Entry 9LNW (X-ray diffraction, 2.55 A resolution); this record covers chains A and B of the 6 polymer chains in the assembly.

[Chain A]
Name: Detyrosinated tubulin alpha-1B chain
Source organism: Sus scrofa
UniProtKB: Q2XVP4 (TBA1B_PIG); residue numbers follow UniProt; this construct covers 1-450
Sequence (450 residues; each row starts with the number of its first residue):
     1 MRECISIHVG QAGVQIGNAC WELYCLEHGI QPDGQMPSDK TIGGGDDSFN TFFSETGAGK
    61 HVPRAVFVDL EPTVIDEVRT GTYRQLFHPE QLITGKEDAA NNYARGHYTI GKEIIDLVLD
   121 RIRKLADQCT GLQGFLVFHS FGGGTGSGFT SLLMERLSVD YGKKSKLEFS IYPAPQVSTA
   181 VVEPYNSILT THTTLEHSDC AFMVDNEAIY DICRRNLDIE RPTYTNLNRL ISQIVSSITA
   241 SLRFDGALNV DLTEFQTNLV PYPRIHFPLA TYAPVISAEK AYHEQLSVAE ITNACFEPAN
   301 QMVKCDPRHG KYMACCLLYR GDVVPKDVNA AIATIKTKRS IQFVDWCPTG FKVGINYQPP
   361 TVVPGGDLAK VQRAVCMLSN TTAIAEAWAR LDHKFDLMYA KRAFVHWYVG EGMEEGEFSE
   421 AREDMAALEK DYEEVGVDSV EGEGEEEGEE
Unresolved in the structure: 440-450
Metal / ion sites: Ca2+: Asp39, Thr41, Gly44, Asp47, Asn50, Glu55
Ligand contacts: GTP (guanosine-5'-triphosphate): Gly10, Gln11, Ala12, Gln15, Ile16, Asp69, Asp98, Ala99, Ala100, Asn101, Ser140, Gly142, Gly143, Gly144, Thr145, Gly146, Ile171, Val177, Ser178, Thr179, Glu183, Asn206, Tyr224, Leu227, Asn228, Ile231

[Chain B]
Name: Tubulin beta chain
Source organism: Sus scrofa
UniProtKB: A0A8D1UIR5 (A0A8D1UIR5_PIG); the author numbering skips numbers that UniProt does not, so the offset changes along the chain: 1-42 = UniProt 1-42; 45-360 = UniProt 43-358; 369-455 = UniProt 359-445
Sequence (445 residues; each row starts with the number of its first residue; note: 10 numbers in that range are skipped by the numbering (no residue carries them; nothing is unmodelled there)):
     1 MREIVHIQAG QCGNQIGAKF WEVISDEHGI DPTGSYHGDS DL
    45 QLERINVYYN EATGNKYVPR AILVDLEPGT MDSVRSGPFG QIFRPDNFVF GQSGAGNNWA
   105 KGHYTEGAEL VDSVLDVVRK ESESCDCLQG FQLTHSLGGG TGSGMGTLLI SKIREEYPDR
   165 IMNTFSVMPS PKVSDTVVEP YNATLSVHQL VENTDETYCI DNEALYDICF RTLKLTTPTY
   225 GDLNHLVSAT MSGVTTCLRF PGQLNADLRK LAVNMVPFPR LHFFMPGFAP LTSRGSQQYR
   285 ALTVPELTQQ MFDSKNMMAA CDPRHGRYLT VAAIFRGRMS MKEVDEQMLN VQNKNSSYFV
   345 EWIPNNVKTA VCDIPP
   369 RGLKMSATFI GNSTAIQELF KRISEQFTAM FRRKAFLHWY TGEGMDEMEF TEAESNMNDL
   429 VSEYQQYQDA TADEQGEFEE EEGEDEA
Unresolved in the structure: 439-455
Ligand contacts:
  - 10'-bromovinblastine (A1EPS): Pro175, Lys176, Val177, Ser178, Asp179, Tyr210, Phe214, Thr220, Thr221, Pro222, Thr223, Tyr224, Leu227
  - GDP (guanosine-5'-diphosphate): Gly10, Gln11, Cys12, Gln15, Ile16, Asp69, Asn101, Ser140, Gly142, Gly143, Gly144, Thr145, Gly146, Ser147, Val171, Pro173, Val177, Ser178, Glu183, Asn206, Leu209, Tyr224, Leu227, Asn228

[How chain A and chain B interact]
Contacting residue pairs - 51 pairs, chain A then chain B:
  Gln11(A) - Gln247(B)  hydrogen bond
  Glu97(A) - Arg2(B)  salt bridge
  Glu97(A) - Cys131(B)
  Glu97(A) - Arg164(B)  salt bridge
  Asp98(A) - Lys254(B)  salt bridge
  Ala100(A) - Arg253(B)
  Ala100(A) - Lys254(B)
  Ala100(A) - Val257(B)
  Asn101(A) - Lys254(B)
  Arg105(A) - Arg253(B)
  Pro175(A) - Asn349(B)
  Ser178(A) - Lys352(B)  hydrogen bond
  Thr179(A) - Gln247(B)
  Thr179(A) - Leu248(B)
  Thr179(A) - Asn258(B)  hydrogen bond (backbone-side chain)
  Ala180(A) - Asn258(B)
  Ala180(A) - Lys352(B)
  Val181(A) - Asn258(B)  hydrogen bond (backbone-side chain)
  Val181(A) - Ile347(B)  hydrophobic
  Val181(A) - Pro348(B)
  Val181(A) - Lys352(B)
  Val182(A) - Val257(B)  hydrophobic
  Glu220(A) - Lys326(B)  salt bridge
  Arg221(A) - Met325(B)
  Arg221(A) - Asp329(B)  salt bridge
  Tyr224(A) - Gln247(B)
  Lys394(A) - Pro348(B)
  Lys394(A) - Asn349(B)
  Leu397(A) - Glu345(B)
  Leu397(A) - Trp346(B)
  Met398(A) - Trp346(B)
  Met398(A) - Pro348(B)
  Lys401(A) - Phe262(B)
  Lys401(A) - Trp346(B)
  Lys401(A) - Ala438(B)
  Arg402(A) - Phe262(B)
  Ala403(A) - Pro261(B)
  Ala403(A) - Phe262(B)  hydrophobic
  Phe404(A) - Val257(B)
  Phe404(A) - Asn258(B)
  Phe404(A) - Val260(B)
  Phe404(A) - Pro261(B)  hydrogen bond (backbone-backbone)
  Phe404(A) - Thr314(B)
  Phe404(A) - Ile347(B)  hydrophobic
  His406(A) - Val260(B)
  His406(A) - Pro261(B)
  His406(A) - Phe262(B)
  His406(A) - Pro263(B)
  Trp407(A) - Ala256(B)
  Trp407(A) - Val257(B)
  Trp407(A) - Val260(B)  hydrogen bond (side chain-backbone)
Also at the interface, not in a pair above, chain A (25 interface residues in all): Tyr210
Also at the interface, not in a pair above, chain B (27 interface residues in all): Asp251, Asn350

[Summary]
25 residues of chain A face 27 of chain B across their interface, with 6 hydrogen bonds and 5 salt bridges.
Among the polar pairs are Glu97(A)-Arg2(B), Glu97(A)-Arg164(B) and Asp98(A)-Lys254(B). Ligands of chain A:
GTP. Chain B binds GDP and 10'-bromovinblastine.
Chain A is Detyrosinated tubulin alpha-1B chain and chain B is Tubulin beta chain, both from Sus scrofa; the
structure, Crystal structure of T2R-TTL-YQVB8 Complex, was determined by X-ray diffraction.
